PDB entry 3WB1 | X-ray diffraction, 2.40 A resolution | chains C and D of the 4 polymer chains in the assembly

# Chain C (and D)
Protein: Uncharacterized protein MJ0488
Source organism: Methanocaldococcus jannaschii
Notes: chain D of this document is another copy of the same molecule, construct and numbering; everything in this record applies to it too
Reference sequence: Q57912 (Y488_METJA); numbering as in UniProt (aligned over 3-158)
Sequence (166 residues; row label = number of the first residue in the row):
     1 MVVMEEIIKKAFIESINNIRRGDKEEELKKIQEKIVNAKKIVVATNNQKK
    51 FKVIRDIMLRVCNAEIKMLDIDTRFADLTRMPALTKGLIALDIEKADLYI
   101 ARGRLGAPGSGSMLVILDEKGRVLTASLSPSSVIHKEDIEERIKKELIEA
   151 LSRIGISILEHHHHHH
Unresolved in the structure: 1, 159-166
Differences from the reference sequence: expression tag (1-2, 159-166)

# Chain C / chain D interface
Pairs across the interface (98):
  A11(C) - P108(D)  hydrophobic
  F12(C) - D77(D)
  F12(C) - L78(D)
  S15(C) - R74(D)  hydrogen bond (backbone-side chain)
  S15(C) - D77(D)
  S15(C) - R104(D)
  I16(C) - R74(D)  hydrogen bond (backbone-side chain)
  I16(C) - L78(D)  hydrophobic
  N17(C) - R74(D)
  N18(C) - R74(D)
  R20(C) - R104(D)
  D23(C) - G109(D)  hydrogen bond (side chain-backbone)
  D23(C) - S110(D)
  D23(C) - G111(D)  hydrogen bond (side chain-backbone)
  D23(C) - S131(D)  hydrogen bond
  D23(C) - V133(D)
  K24(C) - V133(D)
  E25(C) - V133(D)
  E27(C) - P108(D)
  E27(C) - G109(D)
  L28(C) - G109(D)
  L28(C) - S131(D)
  L28(C) - V133(D)  hydrophobic
  L28(C) - I134(D)  hydrophobic
  I31(C) - P108(D)
  I31(C) - G109(D)
  I31(C) - S110(D)
  R74(C) - S15(D)  hydrogen bond (side chain-backbone)
  R74(C) - I16(D)
  R74(C) - N18(D)
  D77(C) - F12(D)
  D77(C) - S15(D)
  L78(C) - F12(D)
  L78(C) - I16(D)  hydrophobic
  R80(C) - K120(D)  hydrogen bond (side chain-backbone)
  R80(C) - G121(D)  hydrogen bond (side chain-backbone)
  M81(C) - L84(D)  hydrophobic
  L84(C) - M81(D)  hydrophobic
  R104(C) - F12(D)
  R104(C) - R20(D)
  R104(C) - D23(D)
  L105(C) - V123(D)  hydrophobic
  L105(C) - T125(D)
  L105(C) - A126(D)
  L105(C) - R153(D)
  G106(C) - V123(D)
  A107(C) - V123(D)  hydrogen bond (backbone-backbone)
  P108(C) - A11(D)  hydrophobic
  P108(C) - E27(D)
  P108(C) - I31(D)
  G109(C) - D23(D)  hydrogen bond (backbone-side chain)
  G109(C) - L28(D)
  G109(C) - I31(D)
  G109(C) - I154(D)
  S110(C) - D23(D)
  S110(C) - I31(D)
  S110(C) - V123(D)
  S110(C) - L124(D)
  S110(C) - R153(D)  hydrogen bond (backbone-side chain)
  G111(C) - D23(D)  hydrogen bond (backbone-side chain)
  G111(C) - R153(D)
  S112(C) - R153(D)
  M113(C) - M113(D)  hydrophobic
  K120(C) - R80(D)  hydrogen bond (backbone-side chain)
  G121(C) - R80(D)
  V123(C) - L105(D)  hydrophobic
  V123(C) - G106(D)
  V123(C) - A107(D)  hydrogen bond (backbone-backbone)
  V123(C) - S110(D)
  L124(C) - S110(D)
  A126(C) - L105(D)  hydrophobic
  A126(C) - L128(D)
  S127(C) - L128(D)
  L128(C) - A126(D)
  L128(C) - S127(D)
  L128(C) - L128(D)  hydrophobic
  S129(C) - R153(D)  hydrogen bond (backbone-side chain)
  P130(C) - R153(D)
  S131(C) - D23(D)  hydrogen bond
  S131(C) - L28(D)
  S131(C) - R153(D)
  V133(C) - D23(D)
  V133(C) - K24(D)
  V133(C) - L28(D)  hydrophobic
  I134(C) - L28(D)  hydrophobic
  I134(C) - R153(D)
  I134(C) - I154(D)
  I134(C) - G155(D)
  R153(C) - L105(D)
  R153(C) - S110(D)  hydrogen bond (side chain-backbone)
  R153(C) - G111(D)
  R153(C) - S112(D)
  R153(C) - S129(D)  hydrogen bond (side chain-backbone)
  R153(C) - P130(D)
  R153(C) - I134(D)
  I154(C) - G109(D)
  I154(C) - I134(D)
  G155(C) - I134(D)
Interface residues without a listed pair, chain C (49 interface residues in all): I8, F75, R122, T125, S152
Interface residues without a listed pair, chain D (47 interface residues in all): M4, I8, E25, R122

# In short
The interface between chain C and chain D involves 49 residues on one side and 47 on the other, with 18
hydrogen bonds. Polar contacts include S15(C)-R74(D), I16(C)-R74(D) and D23(C)-G109(D).
Both chains are Uncharacterized protein MJ0488 (Methanocaldococcus jannaschii). Entry 3WB1 (HcgB from
Methanocaldococcus jannaschii) was determined by X-ray diffraction together with 3WB0 and 3WB2 from the same
study.
